PDB entry 8FR8 | electron microscopy, 2.76 A resolution | chains A and T of the 58 polymer chains in the assembly

[Chain A]
Molecule: 23S rRNA
Organism: Mycolicibacterium smegmatis MC2 155
Sequence (3119 nucleotides; row label = number of the first residue in the row):
     2 AAGUGUUUAA GGGCGCAUGG UGGAUGCCUU GGCACUGGGA GCCGAUGAAG GACGUAGGAG
    62 GCUGCGAUAA GCCUCGGGGA GCUGUCAACC GAGCGUUGAU CCGAGGAUGU CCGAAUGGGG
   122 AAACCCGGCA CGAGUGAUGU CGUGUCACCA GGCGCUGAAU AUAUAGGCGU CUGGGGGGAA
   182 CGCGGGGAAG UGAAACAUCU CAGUACCCGU AGGAAGAGAA AACAAAAUGU GAUUCCGUGA
   242 GUAGUGGCGA GCGAAAGCGG AGGAUGGCUA AACCGUAUGC AUGUGAUACC GGGUAGGGGU
   302 UGUGUGUGCG GGGUUGUGGG ACCUAUCUUU CCGGCUCUAC CUGGCUGGAG GGCAGUGAGA
   362 AAAUGUUGUG GUUAGCGGAA AUGGCUUGGG AUGGCCUGCC GUAGACGGUG AGAGCCCGGU
   422 ACGUGAAAAC CCGACGUCUG UCUUGAUGGU GUUCCCGAGU AGCAGCGGGC CCGUGGAAUC
   482 UGCUGUGAAU CUGCCGGGAC CACCCGGUAA GCCUGAAUAC UUCCCAGUGA CCGAUAGCGG
   542 AUUAGUACCG UGAGGGAAUG GUGAAAAGUA CCCCGGGAGG GGAGUGAAAG AGUACCUGAA
   602 ACCGUGCGCU UACAAUCCGU CAGAGCCCUC GACGUGUCGU GGGGUGAUGG CGUGCCUUUU
   662 GAAGAAUGAG CCUGCGAGUC AGGGACAUGU CGCGAGGUUA ACCCGGGUGG GGUAGCCGCA
   722 GCGAAAGCGA GUCUGAAUAG GGCGUAUCCA CACAAGAGUG UGUGGUGUAG UGGUGUGUUC
   782 UGGACCCGAA GCGGAGUGAU CUACCCAUGG CCAGGGUGAA GCGCGGGUAA GACCGCGUGG
   842 AGGCCCGAAC CCACUUAGGU UGAAGACUGA GGGGAUGAGC UGUGGGUAGG GGUGAAAGGC
   902 CAAUCAAACU CCGUGAUAGC UGGUUCUCCC CGAAAUGCAU UUAGGUGCAG CGUCGCAUGU
   962 UUCUUGCCGG AGGUAGAGCU ACUGGAUGGC CGAUGGGCCC CACAGGGUUA CUGACGUCAG
  1022 CCAAACUCCG AAUGCCGGUA AGUCCAAGAG UGCGGCAGUG AGACGGCGGG GGAUAAGCUC
  1082 CGUGCGUCGA GAGGGAAACA GCCCAGAUCG CCGGCUAAGG CCCCUAAGCG UGUGCUAAGU
  1142 GGAAAAGGAU GUGCAGUCGC GAAGACAACC AGGAGGUUGG CUUAGAAGCA GCCACCCUUG
  1202 AAAGAGUGCG UAAUAGCUCA CUGGUCAAGU GAUUGUGCGC CGAUAAUGUA GCGGGGCUCA
  1262 AGCACACCGC CGAAGCCGCG GCAGCCAACG UGUUGGCUGG GUAGGGGAGC GUCCUGCAUC
  1322 CGGUGAAGCC GCCGAGUGAU CGAGUGGUGG AGGGUGUGGG AGUGAGAAUG CAGGCAUGAG
  1382 UAGCGAUUAG GCAAGUGAGA ACCUUGCCCG CCGAAAGACC AAGGGUUCCU GGGCCAGGCC
  1442 AGUCCGCCCA GGGUGAGUCG GGACCUAAGG CGAGGCCGAC AGGCGUAGUC GAUGGACAAC
  1502 GGGUUGAUAU UCCCGUACCC GUGUAUGUGC GUCCAUGAUG AAUCAGCGGU ACUAACCAUC
  1562 CAAAACCACC GUGACCGCAC CUUUCGGGGU GUGGCGUUGG UGGGGCUGCA UGGGACCUUC
  1622 GUUGGUAGUA GUCAAGCGAU GGGGUGACGC AGGAAGGUAG CCGUACCGGU CAGUGGUAAU
  1682 ACCGGGGUAA GCCUGUAGGG AGUCAGAUAG GUAAAUCCGU CUGGCAUAUA UCCUGAGAGG
  1742 UGAUGCAUAG CCGAGUGAGG CGAAUUCGGU GAUCCUAUGC UGCCGAGAAA AGCCUCUAGC
  1802 GAGGACAUAC ACGGCCCGUA CCCCAAACCA ACACAGGUGG UCAGGUAGAG AAUACUAAGG
  1862 CGUACGAGUG AACUAUGGUU AAGGAACUCG GCAAAAUGCC CCCGUAACUU CGGGAGAAGG
  1922 GGGACCCACA UGGCGUGUAA GCCUUUACGG CCCAAGCGUG AGUGGGUGGC ACAAACCAGU
  1982 GAGAAGCGAC UGUUUACUAA AAACACAGGU CCGUGCGAAG UCGCAAGACG AUGUAUACGG
  2042 ACUGACGCCU GCCCGGUGCU GGAAGGUUAA GAGGACCCGU UAACUCCCUU UGGGGGUGAA
  2102 GCGGAGAAUU UAAGCCCCAG UAAACGGCGG UGGUAACUAU AACCAUCCUA AGGUAGCGAA
  2162 AUUCCUUGUC GGGUAAGUUC CGACCUGCAC GAAUGGCGUA ACGACUUCUC AACUGUCUCA
  2222 ACCAUAGACU CGGCGAAAUU GCACUACGAG UAAAGAUGCU CGUUACGCGC GGCAGGACGA
  2282 AAAGACCCCG GGACCUUCAC UACAACUUGG UAUUGGUGCU CGAUACGGUU UGUGUAGGAU
  2342 AGGUGGGAGA CUGUGAAGCU CACACGCCAG UGUGGGUGGA GUCGUUGUUG AAAUACCACU
  2402 CUGAUCGUAU UGGGCCUCUA ACCUCGGACC GUAUAUCCGG UUCAGGGACA GUGCCUGGUG
  2462 GGUAGUUUAA CUGGGGCGGU UGCCUCCUAA AAUGUAACGG AGGCGCCCAA AGGUUCCCUC
  2522 AACCUGGACG GCAAUCAGGU GUUGAGUGUA AGUGCACAAG GGAGCUUGAC UGCGAGACGG
  2582 ACAUGUCGAG CAGGGACGAA AGUCGGGACU AGUGAUCCGG CACCUCUGAG UGGAAGGGGU
  2642 GUCGCUCAAC GGAUAAAAGG UACCCCGGGG AUAACAGGCU GAUCUUCCCC AAGAGUCCAU
  2702 AUCGACGGGA UGGUUUGGCA CCUCGAUGUC GGCUCGUCGC AUCCUGGGGC UGGAGCAGGU
  2762 CCCAAGGGUU GGGCUGUUCG CCCAUUAAAG CGGCACGCGA GCUGGGUUUA GAACGUCGUG
  2822 AGACAGUUCG GUCUCUAUCC GCCGCGCGCG UCAGAAGCUU GAGGAAACCU GUCCCUAGUA
  2882 CGAGAGGACC GGGACGGACG AACCUCUGGU AUACCAGUUG UCCCACCAGG GGCACGGCUG
  2942 GAUAGCCACG UUCGGACAGG AUAACCGCUG AAAGCAUCUA AGCGGGAAAC CUCUUCCAAG
  3002 ACCAGGCUUC UCACCCUCUA GGAGGGAUAA GGCCCCCCGC AGACCACGGG AUUGAUAGAC
  3062 CAGACCUGGA AGCCUAGUAA UAGGUGCAGG GAACUGGCAC UAACCGGCCG AAAACUUAC

[Chain T]
Protein: 50S ribosomal protein L13
Organism: Mycolicibacterium smegmatis MC2 155
UniProt: A0QSP8 (RL13_MYCS2); numbering as in UniProt (aligned over 2-147)
Sequence (146 residues; numbered 2 to 147; the number before each row is that of its first residue):
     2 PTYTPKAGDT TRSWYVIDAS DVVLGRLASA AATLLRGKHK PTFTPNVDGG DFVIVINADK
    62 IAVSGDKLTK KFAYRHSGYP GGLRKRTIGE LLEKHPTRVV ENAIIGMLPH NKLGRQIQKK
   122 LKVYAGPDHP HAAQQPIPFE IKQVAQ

[How chain A and chain T interact]
Residue-residue contacts (109):
  A3(A) - Pro131(T)  sugar contact
  A3(A) - His132(T)  hydrogen bond to the sugar
  A3(A) - Gln135(T)  hydrogen bond to the sugar
  G4(A) - Trp15(T)  sugar contact
  G4(A) - Lys123(T)  salt bridge to the phosphate
  G4(A) - His132(T)  phosphate contact
  G4(A) - Gln135(T)  sugar contact
  U5(A) - Phe53(T)  sugar contact
  A615(A) - Lys113(T)  hydrogen bond to the phosphate
  A615(A) - Arg116(T)  salt bridge to the phosphate
  A616(A) - Lys113(T)  salt bridge to the phosphate
  A616(A) - Arg116(T)  salt bridge to the phosphate
  G624(A) - Thr5(T)  sugar contact
  A625(A) - Pro6(T)  sugar contact
  A625(A) - Lys7(T)  salt bridge to the phosphate
  G626(A) - Lys7(T)  phosphate contact
  G626(A) - Ala8(T)  sugar contact
  A648(A) - Asn47(T)  base contact
  U649(A) - Asn47(T)  hydrogen bond to the sugar
  U649(A) - Lys113(T)  phosphate contact
  U649(A) - Leu114(T)  phosphate contact
  G650(A) - Pro46(T)  sugar contact
  G650(A) - Asn47(T)  sugar contact
  G650(A) - Asn112(T)  phosphate contact
  G650(A) - Lys113(T)  hydrogen bond to the phosphate
  G650(A) - Leu114(T)  hydrogen bond to the phosphate
  G651(A) - Asn112(T)  phosphate contact
  C1113(A) - Pro2(T)  base contact
  C1113(A) - Thr3(T)  hydrogen bond to the base
  C1123(A) - Ser30(T)  hydrogen bond to the sugar
  C1124(A) - Ser30(T)  sugar contact
  C1124(A) - Ala33(T)  sugar contact
  C1124(A) - Thr34(T)  sugar contact
  C1124(A) - Met108(T)  hydrogen bond to the sugar
  C1125(A) - Arg37(T)  salt bridge to the phosphate
  C1125(A) - Lys39(T)  salt bridge to the phosphate
  C1125(A) - Met108(T)  sugar contact
  C1125(A) - Leu109(T)  hydrogen bond to the sugar
  C1125(A) - Pro110(T)  sugar contact
  U1126(A) - Arg37(T)  salt bridge to the phosphate
  A1127(A) - Lys39(T)  salt bridge to the phosphate
  G1129(A) - Gln147(T)  hydrogen bond to the base
  C1130(A) - Arg27(T)  hydrogen bond to the base
  C1130(A) - Ile142(T)  hydrogen bond to the base
  C1130(A) - Lys143(T)  hydrogen bond to the base
  C1130(A) - Gln144(T)  sugar contact
  G1131(A) - Gln144(T)  hydrogen bond to the phosphate
  G1131(A) - Gln147(T)  hydrogen bond to the sugar
  G1140(A) - Ser65(T)  base contact
  G1140(A) - Lys68(T)  hydrogen bond to the base
  G1140(A) - Lys71(T)  salt bridge to the phosphate
  G1249(A) - His77(T)  stacking on the base
  G1249(A) - Pro81(T)  phosphate contact
  G1249(A) - Gly82(T)  hydrogen bond to the phosphate
  G1249(A) - Leu84(T)  sugar contact
  U1250(A) - Tyr75(T)  sugar contact
  U1250(A) - Leu84(T)  base contact
  G1255(A) - Gly107(T)  hydrogen bond to the base
  G1256(A) - Asn103(T)  sugar contact
  G1256(A) - Ala104(T)  hydrogen bond to the sugar
  G1256(A) - Gly107(T)  sugar contact
  G1256(A) - Met108(T)  hydrogen bond to the sugar
  G1257(A) - Gly26(T)  hydrogen bond to the phosphate
  G1257(A) - Lys72(T)  salt bridge to the phosphate
  G1257(A) - Asn103(T)  phosphate contact
  G1257(A) - Ala104(T)  phosphate contact
  G1257(A) - Met108(T)  sugar contact
  C1258(A) - Val24(T)  phosphate contact
  C1258(A) - Leu25(T)  phosphate contact
  C1258(A) - Gly26(T)  hydrogen bond to the phosphate
  C1258(A) - Lys68(T)  salt bridge to the phosphate
  U1259(A) - Val24(T)  phosphate contact
  U1259(A) - Ser65(T)  hydrogen bond to the phosphate
  U1259(A) - Lys68(T)  salt bridge to the phosphate
  C1260(A) - Asp22(T)  hydrogen bond to the base
  C1260(A) - Val24(T)  base contact
  C1260(A) - Arg27(T)  hydrogen bond to the sugar
  C1260(A) - Ala63(T)  base contact
  C1260(A) - Ser65(T)  phosphate contact
  A1262(A) - Gly26(T)  hydrogen bond to the base
  A1262(A) - Arg27(T)  base contact
  G2263(A) - His111(T)  salt bridge to the phosphate
  U2264(A) - His111(T)  salt bridge to the phosphate
  A2266(A) - Arg116(T)  base contact
  U2738(A) - Pro81(T)  phosphate contact
  C2739(A) - Pro81(T)  phosphate contact
  C2739(A) - Gly82(T)  phosphate contact
  A2863(A) - His96(T)  phosphate contact
  A2863(A) - Arg99(T)  hydrogen bond to the sugar
  G2864(A) - Arg76(T)  phosphate contact
  G2864(A) - Arg87(T)  salt bridge to the phosphate
  G2864(A) - His96(T)  salt bridge to the phosphate
  G2864(A) - Arg99(T)  salt bridge to the phosphate
  G2865(A) - Arg76(T)  phosphate contact
  G2865(A) - Ser78(T)  hydrogen bond to the phosphate
  G2865(A) - Tyr80(T)  sugar contact
  G2865(A) - Arg85(T)  phosphate contact
  A2866(A) - Ser78(T)  hydrogen bond to the phosphate
  A2866(A) - Tyr80(T)  sugar contact
  A2866(A) - Gly83(T)  phosphate contact
  A2866(A) - Arg85(T)  salt bridge to the phosphate
  C2992(A) - Glu91(T)  sugar contact
  C2992(A) - Lys95(T)  hydrogen bond to the sugar
  C3003(A) - Lys120(T)  hydrogen bond to the phosphate
  C3004(A) - Glu102(T)  hydrogen bond to the base
  C3004(A) - Lys120(T)  salt bridge to the phosphate
  U3118(A) - Ala134(T)  hydrogen bond to the sugar
  U3118(A) - Gln136(T)  hydrogen bond to the sugar
  A3119(A) - Gln136(T)  sugar contact
Interface residues without a listed pair, chain A (52 interface residues in all): A2, C614, A623, A1251, U2265, C2844, U2993
Interface residues without a listed pair, chain T (68 interface residues in all): Val23, Gly66, Asp67, Val100, Val145

[Overview]
52 residues of chain A face 68 of chain T across their interface; the contacts include 35 hydrogen bonds, 20
salt bridges and 1 aromatic stacking contact. Polar pairs include C1113(A)-Thr3(T), G1129(A)-Gln147(T) and
C1130(A)-Arg27(T).
Chain A is 23S rRNA and chain T is 50S ribosomal protein L13, both from Mycolicibacterium smegmatis MC2 155;
the structure, Structure of Mycobacterium smegmatis Rsh bound to a 70S translation initiation complex, was
determined by electron microscopy.
